4B86 - chains A and B of the 4 polymer chains in the assembly; structure by X-ray diffraction, 3.50 A resolution.

[Chain A (and B)]
Molecule: Male-specific lethal 1 homolog
Organism: Homo sapiens
Notes: chain B of this document is another copy of the same molecule, construct and numbering; everything in this record applies to it too
UniProt: Q68DK7 (MSL1_HUMAN); numbering as in UniProt (aligned over 212-267)
Amino-acid sequence (59 residues; each row starts with the number of its first residue):
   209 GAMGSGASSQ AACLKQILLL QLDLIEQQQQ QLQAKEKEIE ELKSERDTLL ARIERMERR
Disordered / not traced: 209-213, 261-267 (chain B: 209-213, 265-267)
Construct notes: expression tag (209-211)
Swiss-Prot annotation at these positions:
  - region: Lys223 to Gln237 (Interaction with MSL2)
From the paper describing this entry:
  - self-association interface (contacts with another copy of this molecule): Lys243, Arg254

[Interface between chain A and chain B]
Contacting residue pairs (40; chain A residue first):
  Ala219(A) with Leu222(B)
  Leu222(A) with Ala219(B); Lys223(B); Leu226(B), hydrophobic
  Ile225(A) with Leu226(B), hydrophobic
  Leu226(A) with Leu222(B), hydrophobic; Ile225(B), hydrophobic; Leu226(B), hydrophobic; Gln229(B)
  Gln229(A) with Leu226(B), hydrogen bond (side chain-backbone); Gln229(B), hydrogen bond; Leu230(B); Ile233(B)
  Leu230(A) with Gln229(B)
  Leu232(A) with Ile233(B), hydrophobic
  Ile233(A) with Leu232(B), hydrophobic; Ile233(B), hydrophobic; Gln236(B)
  Gln236(A) with Ile233(B), hydrogen bond (side chain-backbone); Gln236(B), hydrogen bond; Gln237(B), hydrogen bond
  Gln237(A) with Gln236(B), hydrogen bond
  Leu240(A) with Gln236(B); Gln239(B); Leu240(B)
  Lys243(A) with Glu244(B), salt bridge; Ile247(B)
  Glu244(A) with Lys243(B), salt bridge
  Glu246(A) with Ile247(B); Lys251(B), salt bridge
  Ile247(A) with Lys243(B); Glu246(B); Ile247(B), hydrophobic
  Leu250(A) with Arg254(B)
  Glu253(A) with Arg254(B)
  Arg254(A) with Leu250(B); Glu253(B), salt bridge
  Leu257(A) with Leu257(B), hydrophobic
  Leu258(A) with Leu257(B), hydrophobic
  Arg260(A) with Ile261(B)
Interface residues without a listed pair, chain A (24 interface residues in all): Ala215, Lys223, Gln239
Interface residues without a listed pair, chain B (25 interface residues in all): Ala215, Leu258

[In short]
The interface between chain A and chain B involves 24 residues on one side and 25 on the other; the contacts
include 6 hydrogen bonds and 4 salt bridges. Polar contacts include Lys243(A)-Glu244(B), Glu246(A)-Lys251(B)
and Arg254(A)-Glu253(B). From the paper: a self-association interface involving Lys243(A) and Arg254(A).
Both chains are Male-specific lethal 1 homolog (Homo sapiens). Entry 4B86 (Crystal structure of the MSL1-MSL2
complex (3.5A)) was determined by X-ray diffraction, deposited together with 4B7Y.
